PDB entry 3H54 | X-ray diffraction, 2.20 A resolution | chains A and B

# Chain A (and B)
Molecule: Alpha-N-acetylgalactosaminidase
Organism: Homo sapiens
Notes: EC 3.2.1.49; chain B of this document is another copy of the same molecule, construct and numbering; everything in this record applies to it too
Reference sequence: P17050 (NAGAB_HUMAN); numbering as in UniProt (aligned over 18-411)
Sequence (400 residues; row label = number of the first residue in the row):
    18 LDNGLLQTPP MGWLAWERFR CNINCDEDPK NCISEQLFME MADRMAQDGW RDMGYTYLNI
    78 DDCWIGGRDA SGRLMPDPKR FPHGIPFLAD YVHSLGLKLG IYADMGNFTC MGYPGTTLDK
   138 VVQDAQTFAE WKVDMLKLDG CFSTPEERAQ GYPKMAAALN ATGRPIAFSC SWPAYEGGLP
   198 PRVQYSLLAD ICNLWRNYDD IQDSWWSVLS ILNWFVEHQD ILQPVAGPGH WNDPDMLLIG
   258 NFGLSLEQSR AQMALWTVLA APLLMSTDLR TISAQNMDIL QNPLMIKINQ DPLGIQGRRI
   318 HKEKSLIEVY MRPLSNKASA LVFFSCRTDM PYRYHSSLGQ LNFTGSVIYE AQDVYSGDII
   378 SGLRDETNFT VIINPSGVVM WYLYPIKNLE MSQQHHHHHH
Unresolved in the structure: 405-417
Sequence notes: engineered mutation Gln-201 (Asn in P17050); expression tag (412-417)
Swiss-Prot annotation at these positions:
  - active site: Asp-156 (Nucleophile), Asp-217 (Proton donor)
  - binding site (substrate): Asp-78, Asp-79, Lys-154, Ser-188, Arg-213, Asp-217
  - modified residue (Phosphoserine): Ser-322, Ser-332
  - glycosylation (N-linked (GlcNAc...) asparagine): Asn-124, Asn-177, Asn-359, Asn-385
  - natural variant: Ser-160 (S160C: In SCHIND), Glu-325 (E325K: In SCHIND), Arg-329 (R329Q: In KANZD; R329W: In KANZD)
Cystine bridges: Cys-38/Cys-80, Cys-42/Cys-49, Cys-127/Cys-158, Cys-187/Cys-209
Glycans and other covalent adducts: N-acetylglucosamine (NAG) linked to Asn-124, Asn-177, Asn-385
Residues lining bound ligands: 2-acetamido-2-deoxy-alpha-D-galactopyranose (A2G): Trp-33, Asp-78, Asp-79, Tyr-119, Cys-127, Met-128, Lys-154, Asp-156, Ser-188, Ala-191, Tyr-192, Arg-213, Asp-217
What the authors report for this chain:
  - binding site for 2-acetamido-2-deoxy-alpha-D-galactopyranose: Trp-33, Asp-78, Asp-79, Tyr-119, Cys-127, Lys-154, Asp-156, Ser-188, Ala-191, Tyr-192, Arg-213, Asp-217
  - specificity-determining residues: Cys-127, Cys-158, Ser-188, Ala-191, Tyr-192
  - catalytic residues: Asp-156, Asp-217
  - conformationally variable residues (side-chain flip): Asp-156, Tyr-192
  - contacts within the chain: Asp-156/Tyr-192 (hydrogen bond)
  - post-translational modification sites: Asn-359 (proposed by the authors, not directly observed)
  - mutagenesis - N201Q (KM of 0.89 mM): unchanged catalytic activity on pNP-alpha-GalNAc
  - disease-associated variants - D217N: decreased catalytic activity (proposed by the authors, not directly observed)
  - disease-associated variants - S160C, E193*, E325K, R329Q, R329W: decreased stability (proposed by the authors, not directly observed)
  - disease-associated variants - E367K: unchanged catalytic activity

# Interface between chain A and chain B
Contacting residue pairs (40; chain A residue first):
  Glu-34(A) / Thr-345(B)
  Glu-34(A) / Asp-346(B)
  Arg-35(A) / Met-347(B)
  Arg-35(A) / Pro-348(B)
  Phe-36(A) / Met-347(B)
  Arg-37(A) / Thr-345(B)
  Arg-37(A) / Asp-346(B)
  Arg-37(A) / Met-347(B)
  Glu-44(A) / Arg-350(B)  hydrogen bond (backbone-side chain)
  Asp-45(A) / Arg-350(B)  salt bridge
  Gln-219(A) / Thr-345(B)
  Asp-220(A) / Thr-345(B)  hydrogen bond (backbone-backbone)
  Trp-223(A) / Trp-223(B)
  Phe-259(A) / Ser-262(B)  hydrogen bond (backbone-side chain)
  Phe-259(A) / Pro-348(B)
  Phe-259(A) / Asn-391(B)
  Phe-259(A) / Pro-392(B)
  Gly-260(A) / Gln-265(B)  hydrogen bond (backbone-side chain)
  Leu-261(A) / Ser-262(B)
  Ser-262(A) / Phe-259(B)  hydrogen bond (side chain-backbone)
  Ser-262(A) / Gly-260(B)
  Ser-262(A) / Leu-261(B)
  Ser-262(A) / Ser-262(B)
  Gln-265(A) / Gly-260(B)  hydrogen bond (side chain-backbone)
  Thr-345(A) / Glu-34(B)
  Thr-345(A) / Arg-37(B)
  Thr-345(A) / Gln-219(B)
  Thr-345(A) / Asp-220(B)  hydrogen bond (backbone-backbone)
  Asp-346(A) / Glu-34(B)
  Asp-346(A) / Arg-37(B)
  Met-347(A) / Arg-35(B)
  Met-347(A) / Phe-36(B)
  Met-347(A) / Arg-37(B)
  Pro-348(A) / Arg-35(B)
  Pro-348(A) / Phe-259(B)
  Arg-350(A) / Glu-44(B)  hydrogen bond (side chain-backbone)
  Arg-350(A) / Asp-45(B)  salt bridge
  Asn-391(A) / Phe-259(B)
  Pro-392(A) / Phe-259(B)
  Ser-393(A) / Phe-259(B)
Other interface residues (no listed pair), chain A (25 interface residues in all): Asn-39, Ser-221, Glu-264
Other interface residues (no listed pair), chain B (25 interface residues in all): Asn-39, Ser-221, Glu-264, Ser-393

# Summary
The chain A/chain B interface involves 25 residues from each chain; the contacts include 8 hydrogen bonds and
2 salt bridges. Polar pairs include Asp-45(A)/Arg-350(B), Glu-44(A)/Arg-350(B) and Phe-259(A)/Ser-262(B). From
the paper: catalytic residues Asp-156(A) and Asp-217(A); S160C, E193* and E325K of chain A, among others,
reduce stability; 8 substitutions were tested in all.
Chain A and chain B are both Alpha-N-acetylgalactosaminidase (Homo sapiens); the structure, Crystal Structure
of human alpha-N-acetylgalactosaminidase,complex with GalNAc, was determined by X-ray diffraction (same
publication as 3H53, 3H55 and 3IGU).
